Entry 2CLF (X-ray diffraction, 1.70 A resolution); this record covers chains A and B.

== Chain A ==
Name: Tryptophan synthase alpha chain
From: Salmonella typhimurium
Notes: EC 4.2.1.20
UniProt: P00929 (TRPA_SALTY); numbering as in UniProt (aligned over 1-268)
Chain sequence (268 residues; numbered 1 to 268; the number before each row is that of its first residue):
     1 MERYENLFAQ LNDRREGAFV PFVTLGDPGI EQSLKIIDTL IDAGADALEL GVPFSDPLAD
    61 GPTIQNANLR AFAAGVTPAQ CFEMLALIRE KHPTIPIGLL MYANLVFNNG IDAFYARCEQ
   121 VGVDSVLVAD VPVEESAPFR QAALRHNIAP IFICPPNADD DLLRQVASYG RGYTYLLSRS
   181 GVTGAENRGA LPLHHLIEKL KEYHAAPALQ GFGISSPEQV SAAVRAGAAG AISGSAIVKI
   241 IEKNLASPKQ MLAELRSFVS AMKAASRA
Unresolved in the structure: 179-193
Small-molecule neighbours: F6F (2-{[4-(trifluoromethoxy)benzoyl]amino}ethyl dihydrogen phosphate): Phe22, Glu49, Ala59, Asp60, Leu100, Leu127, Ala129, Ile153, Tyr175, Phe212, Gly213, Ile214, Ile232, Ser233, Gly234, Ser235
Swiss-Prot annotation at these positions:
  - active site (Proton acceptor): Glu49, Asp60

== Chain B ==
Name: Tryptophan synthase beta chain
From: Salmonella typhimurium
Notes: EC 4.2.1.20
UniProt: P0A2K1 (TRPB_SALTY); residues 2-397 here correspond to UniProt positions 1-396 (UniProt number = residue number - 1)
Chain sequence (396 residues; each row starts with the number of its first residue):
     2 TTLLNPYFGE FGGMYVPQIL MPALNQLEEA FVRAQKDPEF QAQFADLLKN YAGRPTALTK
    62 CQNITAGTRT TLYLKREDLL HGGAHKTNQV LGQALLAKRM GKSEIIAETG AGQHGVASAL
   122 ASALLGLKCR IYMGAKDVER QSPNVFRMRL MGAEVIPVHS GSATLKDACN EALRDWSGSY
   182 ETAHYMLGTA AGPHPYPTIV REFQRMIGEE TKAQILDKEG RLPDAVIACV GGGSNAIGMF
   242 ADFINDTSVG LIGVEPGGHG IETGEHGAPL KHGRVGIYFG MKAPMMQTAD GQIEESYSIS
   302 AGLDFPSVGP QHAYLNSIGR ADYVSITDDE ALEAFKTLCR HEGIIPALES SHALAHALKM
   362 MREQPEKEQL LVVNLSGRGD KDIFTVHDIL KARGEI
Unresolved in the structure: 397
Differences from the reference sequence: conflict Arg34 (Ser33 in P0A2K1)
Glycans and other covalent adducts: pyridoxal phosphate (PLP) linked to Lys87
Metal / ion sites: Na+: Gly232, Phe306, Ser308
Small-molecule neighbours:
  - F6F (2-{[4-(trifluoromethoxy)benzoyl]amino}ethyl dihydrogen phosphate): Glu109, Thr110, Gly111, Ala112, Gly113, Gln114, His115, Leu166, Cys170, Leu174, Tyr186, Leu188, Gly189, Thr190, Gly193, Pro194, Phe280, Gly281, Phe306
  - pyridoxal phosphate (PLP): Ala85, His86, Gln114, Thr190, Cys230, Val231, Gly232, Gly233, Gly234, Ser235, Asn236, Gly303, Leu304, Ala348, Glu350, Ser351, Ser377, Gly378

== Interface between chain A and chain B ==
Contacting residue pairs - 55 pairs, chain A then chain B:
  Pro53(A) - Gln293(B)  hydrogen bond (backbone-side chain)
  Phe54(A) - Gly292(B)
  Phe54(A) - Gln293(B)
  Ser55(A) - Lys167(B)
  Ser55(A) - Gln293(B)  hydrogen bond (backbone-side chain)
  Ser55(A) - Ile294(B)  hydrogen bond (side chain-backbone)
  Asp56(A) - Lys167(B)  salt bridge
  Asp56(A) - Asp168(B)
  Asp56(A) - Asn171(B)  hydrogen bond
  Asp56(A) - Tyr279(B)  hydrogen bond
  Asp56(A) - Ile294(B)
  Pro57(A) - Arg175(B)  hydrogen bond (backbone-side chain)
  Leu58(A) - Asn171(B)
  Leu58(A) - Arg175(B)
  Asp60(A) - Arg175(B)  hydrogen bond (backbone-side chain)
  Gln65(A) - Ser161(B)
  Gln65(A) - Arg175(B)
  Phe72(A) - Gln293(B)
  Thr77(A) - Asp291(B)
  Pro78(A) - Asp291(B)
  Ala103(A) - Ile278(B)  hydrophobic
  Asn104(A) - Gly277(B)
  Asn104(A) - Ile278(B)  hydrogen bond (side chain-backbone)
  Asn104(A) - Gln288(B)  hydrogen bond
  Asn104(A) - Gly292(B)  hydrogen bond (side chain-backbone)
  Asn104(A) - Ile294(B)
  Leu105(A) - Asp291(B)
  Leu105(A) - Gly292(B)
  Phe107(A) - Val276(B)
  Phe107(A) - Gly277(B)
  Phe107(A) - Ile278(B)  hydrophobic
  Phe107(A) - Lys283(B)
  Asn108(A) - Arg275(B)  hydrogen bond
  Asn108(A) - Gln288(B)
  Asn108(A) - Ala290(B)  hydrogen bond (side chain-backbone)
  Asn108(A) - Asp291(B)  hydrogen bond (side chain-backbone)
  Asn108(A) - Gly292(B)
  Ala129(A) - Pro18(B)
  Asp130(A) - Tyr16(B)
  Asp130(A) - Val17(B)  hydrogen bond (backbone-backbone)
  Pro132(A) - Met15(B)
  Pro132(A) - Val17(B)
  Pro132(A) - Gln19(B)
  Pro132(A) - Met22(B)  hydrophobic
  Val133(A) - Gln19(B)  hydrogen bond (backbone-side chain)
  Glu134(A) - Gln19(B)  hydrogen bond
  Glu134(A) - Met22(B)
  Glu135(A) - Tyr8(B)  hydrogen bond
  Glu135(A) - Gly14(B)
  Glu135(A) - Met15(B)  hydrogen bond (side chain-backbone)
  Glu135(A) - Tyr16(B)
  Ile153(A) - Gln19(B)
  Pro155(A) - Gln19(B)
  Asn157(A) - Tyr181(B)
  Leu162(A) - Gln19(B)
Other interface residues (no listed pair), chain A (30 interface residues in all): Ala59, Leu69, Val131, Phe139
Other interface residues (no listed pair), chain B (32 interface residues in all): Thr2, Ile20, Gly162, Leu174, Met286, Thr289

== Overview ==
Chain A and chain B form an interface of 30 and 32 residues respectively, with 18 hydrogen bonds and 1 salt
bridge. Polar contacts include Asp56(A)-Lys167(B), Pro53(A)-Gln293(B) and Ser55(A)-Gln293(B). Ligands of chain
A: compound F6F. Bound to chain B: compound F6F.
Here chain A is Tryptophan synthase alpha chain and chain B is Tryptophan synthase beta chain, both from
Salmonella typhimurium. Entry 2CLF (Tryptophan Synthase in complex with N-(4'-trifluoromethoxybenzoyl)-2-
amino-1-ethylphosphate (F6) - highF6 complex) was determined by X-ray diffraction together with 2CLE, 2CLH,
2CLI and 2CLK from the same study.
